PDB entry 2NV7 | X-ray diffraction, 2.10 A resolution | chains A and C of the 4 polymer chains in the assembly

Chain A:
Name: Estrogen receptor beta
Source organism: Homo sapiens
UniProtKB: Q92731 (ESR2_HUMAN); residue numbers follow UniProt; this construct covers 263-500
Chain sequence (238 residues; each row starts with the number of its first residue):
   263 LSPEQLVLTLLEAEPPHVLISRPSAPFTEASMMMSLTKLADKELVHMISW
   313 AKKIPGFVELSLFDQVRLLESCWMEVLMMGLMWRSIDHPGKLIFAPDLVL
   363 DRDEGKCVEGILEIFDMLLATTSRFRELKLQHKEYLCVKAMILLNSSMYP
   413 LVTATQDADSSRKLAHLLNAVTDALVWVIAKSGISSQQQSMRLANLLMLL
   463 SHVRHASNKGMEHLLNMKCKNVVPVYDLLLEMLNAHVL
Not modelled in the structure: 411-420
Ligand contacts: 4-(4-hydroxyphenyl)-1-naphthaldehyde oxime (555): M295, L298, L301, A302, E305, M336, L339, M340, L343, R346, F356, I373, I376, F377, L380, G472, H475, L476, M479

Chain C:
Name: Nuclear receptor coactivator 1
Notes: EC 2.3.1.48
UniProtKB: Q15788 (NCOA1_HUMAN); residues 604-613 here correspond to UniProt positions 631-640 (UniProt number = residue number + 27)
Chain sequence (10 residues; numbered 604 to 613; the number before each row is that of its first residue):
   604 HKLVQLLTTT
Swiss-Prot annotation at these positions:
  - motif: L606 to L610 (LXXLL motif 3)

Interface between chain A and chain C:
Pairs across the interface - 19 pairs, chain A then chain C:
  I310(A) - L606(C)  hydrophobic
  I310(A) - L609(C)  hydrophobic
  I310(A) - L610(C)  hydrophobic
  K314(A) - L609(C)  hydrogen bond (side chain-backbone)
  K314(A) - L610(C)  hydrogen bond (side chain-backbone)
  K314(A) - T612(C)  hydrogen bond (side chain-backbone)
  Q327(A) - L610(C)
  V328(A) - L606(C)
  V328(A) - V607(C)  hydrophobic
  V328(A) - L610(C)  hydrophobic
  L331(A) - L610(C)  hydrophobic
  E332(A) - L606(C)
  D489(A) - K605(C)  salt bridge
  L490(A) - K605(C)
  L490(A) - L609(C)  hydrophobic
  E493(A) - H604(C)  hydrogen bond (side chain-backbone)
  E493(A) - K605(C)  hydrogen bond (side chain-backbone)
  E493(A) - L606(C)  hydrogen bond (side chain-backbone)
  M494(A) - L606(C)  hydrophobic
Interface residues without a listed pair, chain A (13 interface residues in all): V307, F319, L324
Interface residues without a listed pair, chain C (9 interface residues in all): T611, T613

Summary:
Chain A and chain C form an interface of 13 and 9 residues respectively, with 6 hydrogen bonds and 1 salt
bridge. Polar contacts include D489(A)-K605(C), K314(A)-L609(C) and K314(A)-L610(C). Ligands of chain A:
4-(4-hydroxyphenyl)-1-naphthaldehyde oxime.
Chain A is Estrogen receptor beta (Homo sapiens) and chain C is Nuclear receptor coactivator 1; the structure,
Crystal Structure of Estrogen Receptor Beta Complexed with WAY-555, was determined by X-ray diffraction.
